PDB entry 8JZG | X-ray diffraction, 2.39 A resolution | chains A and D of the 4 polymer chains in the assembly

# Chain A (and D)
Protein: S-adenosylmethionine synthase
Organism: Corynebacterium glutamicum ATCC 13032
Notes: EC 2.5.1.6; chain D of this document is another copy of the same molecule, construct and numbering; everything in this record applies to it too
UniProtKB: Q9K5E4 (METK_CORGL); numbering as in UniProt (aligned over 1-407)
Chain sequence (407 residues; each row starts with the number of its first residue):
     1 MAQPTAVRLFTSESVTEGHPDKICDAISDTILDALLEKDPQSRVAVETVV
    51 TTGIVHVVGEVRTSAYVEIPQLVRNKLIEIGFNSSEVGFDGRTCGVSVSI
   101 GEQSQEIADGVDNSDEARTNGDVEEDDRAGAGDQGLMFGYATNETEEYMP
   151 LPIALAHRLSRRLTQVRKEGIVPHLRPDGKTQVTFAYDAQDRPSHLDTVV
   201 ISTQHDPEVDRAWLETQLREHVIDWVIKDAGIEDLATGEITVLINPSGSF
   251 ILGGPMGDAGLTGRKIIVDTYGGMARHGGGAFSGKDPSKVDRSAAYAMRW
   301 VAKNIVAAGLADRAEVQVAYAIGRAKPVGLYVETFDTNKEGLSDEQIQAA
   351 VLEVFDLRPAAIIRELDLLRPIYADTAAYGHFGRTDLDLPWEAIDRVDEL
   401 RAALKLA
Unresolved in the structure: 1, 104-124 (chain D: 1, 104-122)
Ion coordination: Mg2+ site 1: Asp21 (together with triphosphate); K+ site 1: Glu60 (shared with 1 residue of chain B); K+ site 2: Asp258 (together with triphosphate) (shared with 1 residue of chain B); Mg2+ site 2: Asp291 (together with triphosphate)
Ligand contacts:
  - triphosphate (3PO), molecule 1: His19, Asp21, Lys180, Arg264, Lys265
  - triphosphate (3PO), molecule 2: Asp133, Gly279, Gly280, Ala281, Lys285, Asp291
  - adenosine (ADN): His19, Pro20, Asp178, Lys180, Ser202, Ser247, Gly248, Ser249, Phe250, Asp258
  - S-adenosylmethionine (SAM): Leu35, Val61, Arg62, Thr63, Ser64, Ala65, Tyr66, Val67, Ile69, Ile100, Gly101, Glu102

# Interface between chain A and chain D
Pairs across the interface - 9 pairs, chain A then chain D:
  Tyr66(A) - Tyr66(D)  hydrophobic
  Val96(A) - Ser99(D)  hydrogen bond (backbone-side chain)
  Ser97(A) - Ser97(D)  hydrogen bond
  Ser97(A) - Val98(D)
  Ser97(A) - Ser99(D)  hydrogen bond
  Val98(A) - Ser97(D)
  Val98(A) - Val98(D)  hydrogen bond (backbone-backbone)
  Ser99(A) - Val96(D)  hydrogen bond (side chain-backbone)
  Ser99(A) - Ser97(D)
Also at the interface, not in a pair above, chain A (7 interface residues in all): Pro70, Ile100
Also at the interface, not in a pair above, chain D (7 interface residues in all): Pro70, Ile100

# In short
Chain A and chain D each contribute 7 residues to their interface, with 5 hydrogen bonds. Among the polar
pairs are Val96(A)-Ser99(D), Ser97(A)-Ser97(D) and Ser97(A)-Ser99(D). Ligands of chain A: adenosine,
triphosphate and S-adenosylmethionine.
Both chains are S-adenosylmethionine synthase (Corynebacterium glutamicum ATCC 13032). Entry 8JZG (C.
glutamicum S-adenosylmethionine synthase co-crystallized with Adenosine, triphosphate, and SAM) was determined
by X-ray diffraction, deposited together with 8JZH and 8JZI.
